Entry 1USY (X-ray diffraction, 2.52 A resolution); this record covers chains D and H of the 8 polymer chains in the assembly.

# Chain D
Molecule: ATP phosphoribosyltransferase regulatory subunit
Source organism: Thermotoga maritima
UniProt: Q9X0D3 (HISZ_THEMA); numbering as in UniProt (aligned over 1-275)
Amino-acid sequence (275 residues; each row starts with the number of its first residue):
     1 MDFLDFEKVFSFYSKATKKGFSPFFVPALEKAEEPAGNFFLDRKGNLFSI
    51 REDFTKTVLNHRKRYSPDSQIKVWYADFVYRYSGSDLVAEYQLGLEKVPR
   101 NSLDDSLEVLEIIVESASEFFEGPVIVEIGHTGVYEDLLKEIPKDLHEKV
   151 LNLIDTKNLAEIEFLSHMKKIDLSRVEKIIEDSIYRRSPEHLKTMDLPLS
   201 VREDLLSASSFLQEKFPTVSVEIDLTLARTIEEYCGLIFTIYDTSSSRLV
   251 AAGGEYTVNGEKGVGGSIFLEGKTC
Disordered / not traced: 1
Ligand contacts: histidine (HIS): L159, E181, I184, Y185

# Chain H
Molecule: ATP phosphoribosyltransferase
Source organism: Thermotoga maritima
Notes: EC 2.4.2.17
UniProt: Q9X0D2 (HIS1_THEMA); numbering as in UniProt (aligned over 1-208)
Amino-acid sequence (208 residues; numbered 1 to 208; the number before each row is that of its first residue):
     1 MLKLAIPKGRLEEKVMTYLKKTGVIFERESSILREGKDIVCFMVRPFDVP
    51 TYLVHGVADIGFCGTDVLLEKETSLIQPFFIPTNISRMVLAGPKGRGIPE
   101 GEKRIATKFPNVTQRYCESKGWHCRIIPLKGSVELAPIAGLSDLIVDITE
   151 TGRTLKENNLEILDEIFVIRTHVVVNPVSYRTKREKVVSFLEKLQEVIEH
   201 DSNEQSRG
Disordered / not traced: 203-208
Construct notes: conflict K186 (Glu in Q9X0D2)
Disulfides: C117-C124
Ligand contacts:
  - histidine (HIS), molecule 1: T65, L68, Q77, V168, R170, H172
  - histidine (HIS), molecule 2: I76, P78, F79, Y180, L191, E192, Q195

# Interface between chain D and chain H
Pairs across the interface - 4 pairs, chain D then chain H:
  R64(D) - K103(H)
  R64(D) - H123(H)  hydrogen bond
  Y65(D) - E100(H)
  S66(D) - E100(H)
Other interface residues (no listed pair), chain D (4 interface residues in all): K31
Other interface residues (no listed pair), chain H (4 interface residues in all): G101

# Summary
The chain D/chain H interface involves 4 residues from each chain; the contacts include 1 hydrogen bond. The
hydrogen-bonded pair is R64(D)-H123(H). Bound to chain D: histidine. Chain H binds histidine.
Chain D is ATP phosphoribosyltransferase regulatory subunit and chain H is ATP phosphoribosyltransferase, both
from Thermotoga maritima; the structure, ATP phosphoribosyl transferase (HisG:HisZ) complex from Thermotoga
maritima, was determined by X-ray diffraction.
